Entry 2RC5 (X-ray diffraction, 2.43 A resolution); this record covers chain A.

[Chain A]
Molecule: Ferredoxin-NADP reductase
Source organism: Leptospira interrogans
Notes: EC 1.18.1.2
Reference sequence: Q8EY89 (Q8EY89_LEPIN); residue numbers follow UniProt; this construct covers 1-314
Amino-acid sequence (314 residues; numbered 1 to 314; the number before each row is that of its first residue):
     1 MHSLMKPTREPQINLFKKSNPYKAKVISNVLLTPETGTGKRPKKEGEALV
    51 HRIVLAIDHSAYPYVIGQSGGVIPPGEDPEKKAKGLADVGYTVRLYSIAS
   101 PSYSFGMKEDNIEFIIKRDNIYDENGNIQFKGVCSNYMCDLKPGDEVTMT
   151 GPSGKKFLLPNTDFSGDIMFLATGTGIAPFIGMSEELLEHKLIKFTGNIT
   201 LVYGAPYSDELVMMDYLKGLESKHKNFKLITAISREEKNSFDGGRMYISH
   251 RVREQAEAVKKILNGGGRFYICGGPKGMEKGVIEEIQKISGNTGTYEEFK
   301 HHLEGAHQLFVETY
Not modelled in the structure: 1-6, 123-124
Bound ions: Zn2+: E189, H224 (shared with 1 residue of chain B)
Ligand contacts: FAD (flavin-adenine dinucleotide): S69, R94, L95, Y96, S97, I115, I116, K117, D119, N120, I121, F130, K131, G132, V133, C134, S135, N136, T175, A178, E312, Y314
From the paper describing this entry:
  - binding site for flavin-adenine dinucleotide: R94, L95, Y96, S97, I115, K117, D119, V133, C134, S135, Y314

[Overview]
Chain A binds flavin-adenine dinucleotide. E189 and H224 coordinate Zn2+. From the paper: a binding site for
flavin-adenine dinucleotide at R94, L95 and Y96 among others.
Chain A is Ferredoxin-NADP reductase (Leptospira interrogans); the structure, Refined structure of FNR from
Leptospira interrogans, was determined by X-ray diffraction, deposited together with 2RC6.
